PDB entry 7X7N | electron microscopy, 4.47 A resolution (low resolution: residue-level contacts below are approximate; hydrogen-bond / salt-bridge calls are withheld) | chains A and D of the 9 polymer chains in the assembly

Chain A:
Protein: Spike glycoprotein
From: Severe acute respiratory syndrome coronavirus 2
Reference sequence: P0DTC2 (SPIKE_SARS2); residues 1-1208 here = UniProt positions 1-1208
Amino-acid sequence (1288 residues; numbered 1 to 1288; the number before each row is that of its first residue):
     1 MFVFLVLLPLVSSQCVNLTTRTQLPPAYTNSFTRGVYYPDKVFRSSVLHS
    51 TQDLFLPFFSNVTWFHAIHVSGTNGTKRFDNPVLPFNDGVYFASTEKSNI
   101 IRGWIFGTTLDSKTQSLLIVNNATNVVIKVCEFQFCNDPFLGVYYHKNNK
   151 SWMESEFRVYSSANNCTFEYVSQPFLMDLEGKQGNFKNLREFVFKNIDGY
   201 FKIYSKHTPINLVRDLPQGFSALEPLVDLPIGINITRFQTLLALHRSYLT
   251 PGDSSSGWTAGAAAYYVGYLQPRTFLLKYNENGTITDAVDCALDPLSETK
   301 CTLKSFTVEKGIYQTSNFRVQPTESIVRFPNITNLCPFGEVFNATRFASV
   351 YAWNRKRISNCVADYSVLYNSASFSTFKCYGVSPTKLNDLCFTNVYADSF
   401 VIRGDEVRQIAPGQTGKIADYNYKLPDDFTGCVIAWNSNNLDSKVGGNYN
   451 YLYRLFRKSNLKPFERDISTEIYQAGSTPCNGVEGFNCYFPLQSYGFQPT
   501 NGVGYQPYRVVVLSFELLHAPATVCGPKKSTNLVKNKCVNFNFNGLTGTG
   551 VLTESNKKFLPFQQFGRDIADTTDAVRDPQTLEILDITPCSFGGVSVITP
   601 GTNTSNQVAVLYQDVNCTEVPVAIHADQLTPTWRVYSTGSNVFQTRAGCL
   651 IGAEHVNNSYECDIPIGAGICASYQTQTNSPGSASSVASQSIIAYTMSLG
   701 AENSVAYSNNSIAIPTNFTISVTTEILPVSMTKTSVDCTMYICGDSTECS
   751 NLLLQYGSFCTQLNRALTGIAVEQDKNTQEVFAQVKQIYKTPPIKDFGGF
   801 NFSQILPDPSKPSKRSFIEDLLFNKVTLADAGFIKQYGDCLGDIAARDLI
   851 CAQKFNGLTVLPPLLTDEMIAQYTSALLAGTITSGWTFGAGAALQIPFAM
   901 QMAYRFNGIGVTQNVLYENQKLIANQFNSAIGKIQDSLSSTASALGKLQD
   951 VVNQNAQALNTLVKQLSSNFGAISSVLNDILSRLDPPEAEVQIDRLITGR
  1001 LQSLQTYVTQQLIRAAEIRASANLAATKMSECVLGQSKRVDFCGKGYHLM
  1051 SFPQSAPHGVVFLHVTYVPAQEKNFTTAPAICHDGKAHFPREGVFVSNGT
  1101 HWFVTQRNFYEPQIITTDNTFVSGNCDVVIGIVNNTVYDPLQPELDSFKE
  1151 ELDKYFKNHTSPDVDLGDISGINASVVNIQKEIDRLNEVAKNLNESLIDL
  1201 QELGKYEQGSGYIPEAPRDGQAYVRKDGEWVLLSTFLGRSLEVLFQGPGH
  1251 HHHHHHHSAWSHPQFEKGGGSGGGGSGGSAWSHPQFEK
Disordered / not traced: 1-25, 67-78, 142-152, 178-185, 247-260, 482-488, 629-637, 676-689, 829-851, 1150-1288
Disulfide bonds: C131-C166, C291-C301, C336-C361, C379-C432, C391-C525, C538-C590, C617-C649, C662-C671, C738-C760, C743-C749, C1032-C1043, C1082-C1126
Glycans and other covalent adducts: N-acetylglucosamine (NAG) linked to N61, N165, N234, N282, N331, N343, N603, N616, N657, N709, N801, N1074, N1098
Differences from the reference sequence: engineered mutation G682 (Arg in P0DTC2), S683 (Arg in P0DTC2), S685 (Arg in P0DTC2), P986 (Lys in P0DTC2), P987 (Val in P0DTC2); expression tag (1209-1288)
Curated features (UniProtKB/Swiss-Prot):
  - region: N280 to C301 (Putative superantigen), R403 to D405 (Integrin-binding motif), N448 to F456 (Immunodominant HLA epitope recognized by the CD8+), P681, A684 (Putative superantigen), S816 to Y837 (Fusion peptide 1), K835 to F855 (Fusion peptide 2), D1163 to E1202 (Heptad repeat 2)
  - site: R815, S816 (Cleavage)
  - glycosylation: N17 (N-linked (GlcNAc...) (complex) asparagine), N61 (N-linked (GlcNAc...) (hybrid) asparagine), N74 (N-linked (GlcNAc...) (complex) asparagine), N122 (N-linked (GlcNAc...) (hybrid) asparagine), N149 (N-linked (GlcNAc...) (complex) asparagine), N165 (N-linked (GlcNAc...) (complex) asparagine), N234 (N-linked (GlcNAc...) (high mannose) asparagine), N282 (N-linked (GlcNAc...) (complex) asparagine), T323 (O-linked (GalNAc) threonine), S325 (O-linked (HexNAc...) serine), N331 (N-linked (GlcNAc...) (complex) asparagine), N343 (N-linked (GlcNAc...) (complex) asparagine), N603 (N-linked (GlcNAc...) (hybrid) asparagine), N616 (N-linked (GlcNAc...) (complex) asparagine), N657 (N-linked (GlcNAc...) (complex) asparagine), T676 (O-linked (GlcNAc...) threonine), T678 (O-linked (GlcNAc...) threonine), N709 (N-linked (GlcNAc...) (high mannose) asparagine), N717 (N-linked (GlcNAc...) (hybrid) asparagine), N801 (N-linked (GlcNAc...) (hybrid) asparagine) and 6 more in UniProt
  - natural variant: L5 (L5F: In strain: Iota/B.1.526), S13 (S13I: In strain: Epsilon/B.1.427/B.1.429), L18 (L18F: In strain: Beta/B.1.351, Gamma/P.1 and 1 more), T19 (T19I: In strain: Omicron/BQ.1.1, Omicron/XBB.1.5 and 1 more; T19R: In strain: Delta/B.1.617.2, Omicron/BA.2 and 4 more), T20 (T20N: In strain: Gamma/P.1), L24 to A27 (sequence variant, change not given here; In strain: Omicron/BA.2, Omicron/BA.2.12.1 and 6 more), P26 (P26S: In strain: Gamma/P.1), Q52 (Q52H: In strain: Omicron/EG.5.1), A67 (A67V: In strain: Eta/B.1.525, Omicron/BA.1), H69 to V70 (deletion: In strain: Alpha/B.1.1.7, Eta/B.1.525 and 5 more), G75 (G75V: In strain: Lambda/C.37), T76 (T76I: In strain: Lambda/C.37), 82 further natural variant entries in UniProt
  - mutagenesis: H69 to V70 (Increased incorporation of cleaved spike into virions), N121 (N121Q: Partial loss of biliverdin affinity), R190 (R190K: Partial loss of biliverdin affinity), N234 (N234Q: Increased resistance to neutralizing antibodies), N331 (N331Q: Reduced viral infectivity), N343 (N343Q: Reduced viral infectivity), L452 (L452R: Increased resistance to neutralizing antibodies. Decreases HLA binding to NF9 epitope. Increased binding affinity to human ACE2), Y453 (Y453F: Decreased HLA binding to NF9 epitope. Increased binding affinity to human ACE2), A475 (A475V: Increased resistance to neutralizing antibodies), V483 (V483A: Increased resistance to neutralizing antibodies), E484 (E484D: Increased replication in human TMEM106B overexpressing cells), F490 (F490L: Increased resistance to neutralizing antibodies and human covalescent sera neutralization), 12 further mutagenesis entries in UniProt
From the paper describing this entry:
  - conformationally variable residues (loop rearrangement): Y473 to Y489

Chain D:
Protein: Synthetic peptide SIH-5
Amino-acid sequence (38 residues; each row starts with the number of its first residue):
     1 DKEWILQKIYEIMRLLDELADAEASMRVSDLIYEFMKK
Modified residues: A20 (D-alanine; DAL); A22 (alpha-aminoisobutyric acid; AIB)
From the paper describing this entry:
  - self-association interface (contacts with another copy of this molecule); pairs are residue here / residue on that copy: K38-D1, I12, L31

Chain A / chain D interface:
Residue-residue contacts (38; chain A residue first):
  R403(A) - D30(D)
  G416(A) - Y33(D)
  K417(A) - Y33(D)
  K417(A) - K37(D)
  I418(A) - Y33(D)
  D420(A) - K37(D)
  G446(A) - A22(D)
  G447(A) - A22(D)
  Y449(A) - D17(D)
  Y453(A) - S29(D)
  F456(A) - Y33(D)
  F456(A) - M36(D)
  F456(A) - K37(D)
  A475(A) - K2(D)
  A475(A) - E3(D)
  C480(A) - W4(D)
  C480(A) - Q7(D)
  Y489(A) - Q7(D)
  Y489(A) - E11(D)
  Y489(A) - R14(D)
  F490(A) - Q7(D)
  F490(A) - Y10(D)
  F490(A) - R14(D)
  P491(A) - E3(D)
  P491(A) - Q7(D)
  L492(A) - Y10(D)
  Q493(A) - Y10(D)
  Q493(A) - M13(D)
  Q493(A) - S29(D)
  Y495(A) - M26(D)
  G496(A) - M26(D)
  Q498(A) - A22(D)
  N501(A) - A22(D)
  N501(A) - E23(D)
  G502(A) - E23(D)
  G502(A) - R27(D)
  Y505(A) - R27(D)
  Y505(A) - D30(D)
Also at the interface, not in a pair above, chain A (27 interface residues in all): D405, Y473, S494, F497
Also at the interface, not in a pair above, chain D (19 interface residues in all): A20
From the paper, about this interface:
  - interface residues, chain A: N501(A)
  - interface residues, chain D: Q7(D), E23(D)

Summary:
Chain A and chain D form an interface of 27 and 19 residues respectively. N-acetylglucosamine is covalently
linked to N61(A), N165(A), N234(A), N282(A), N331(A) and N343(A) and 7 more. From UniProt: 24 mutagenesis
sites on chain A. From the paper: interface residues N501(A) and Q7(D) among others; conformational
variability at Y473(A).
Here chain A is Spike glycoprotein (Severe acute respiratory syndrome coronavirus 2) and chain D is Synthetic
peptide SIH-5. Entry 7X7N (3D model of the 3-RBD up single trimeric spike protein of SARS-CoV2 in the presence
of ...) was determined by electron microscopy.
